2A1U - chains A and B; structure by X-ray diffraction, 2.11 A resolution.

== Chain A ==
Protein: Electron transfer flavoprotein alpha-subunit, mitochondrial precursor
Source organism: Homo sapiens
UniProt: P13804 (ETFA_HUMAN); residue numbers follow UniProt; this construct covers 1-333
Sequence (333 residues; numbered 1 to 333; the number before each row is that of its first residue):
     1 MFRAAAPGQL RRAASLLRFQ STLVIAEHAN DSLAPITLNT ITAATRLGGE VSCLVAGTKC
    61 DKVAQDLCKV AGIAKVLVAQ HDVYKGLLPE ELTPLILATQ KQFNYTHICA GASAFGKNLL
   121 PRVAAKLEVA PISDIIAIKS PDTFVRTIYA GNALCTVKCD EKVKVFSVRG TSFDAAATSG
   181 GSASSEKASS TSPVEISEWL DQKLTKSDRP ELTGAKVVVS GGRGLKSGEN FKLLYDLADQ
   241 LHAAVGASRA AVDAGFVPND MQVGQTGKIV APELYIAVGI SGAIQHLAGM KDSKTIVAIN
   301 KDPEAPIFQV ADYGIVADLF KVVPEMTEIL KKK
Disordered / not traced: 1-18
Small-molecule neighbours: FAD (flavin-adenine dinucleotide): Gly222, Arg223, Gly224, Ala247, Ser248, Arg249, Ala250, Gln262, Val263, Gly264, Gln265, Thr266, Gly267, Gly279, Ile280, Ser281, Gly282, Ala283, Gln285, His286, Ile299, Asn300, Lys301, Asp302, Ala305, Ala317, Asp318, Leu319, Phe320

== Chain B ==
Protein: Electron transfer flavoprotein beta-subunit
Source organism: Homo sapiens
UniProt: P38117 (ETFB_HUMAN); numbering as in UniProt (aligned over 1-255)
Sequence (255 residues; numbered 1 to 255; the number before each row is that of its first residue):
     1 MAELRVLVAV KRVIDYAVKI RVKPDRTGVV TDGVKHSMNP FCEIAVEEAV RLKEKKLVKE
    61 VIAVSCGPAQ CQETIRTALA MGADRGIHVE VPPAEAERLG PLQVARVLAK LAEKEKVDLV
   121 LLGKQAIDDD CNQTGQMTAG FLDWPQGTFA SQVTLEGDKL KVERAIDGGL ETLRLKLPAV
   181 VTADLRLNEP RYATLPNIMK AKKKKIEVIK PGDLGVDLTS KLSVISVEDP PQRTAGVKVE
   241 TTEDLVAKLK EIGRI
Disordered / not traced: 1-3
Construct notes: engineered mutation Ala165 (Glu in P38117)
Small-molecule neighbours:
  - adenosine monophosphate (AMP): Ala9, Val10, Lys11, Asn39, Phe41, Cys42, Val64, Ser65, Cys66, Pro101, Val104, Leu122, Gly123, Lys124, Gln125, Ala126, Asp129, Asp130, Cys131, Asn132, Gln133, Thr134
  - FAD (flavin-adenine dinucleotide): Tyr16, Pro40, Phe41, Ile127, Leu185

== How chain A and chain B interact ==
Pairs across the interface (155):
  Leu88(A) with Leu173(B), hydrophobic
  Pro89(A) with Gln146(B)
  Glu90(A) with Pro145(B); Gln146(B), hydrogen bond (side chain-backbone)
  Ser113(A) with Asp167(B)
  Ala114(A) with Phe149(B); Asp167(B), hydrogen bond (backbone-side chain)
  Lys117(A) with Asn132(B); Gln136(B), hydrogen bond (backbone-side chain); Phe149(B)
  Asn118(A) with Gln136(B); Gln146(B), hydrogen bond (backbone-side chain); Thr148(B), hydrogen bond; Phe149(B); Arg164(B)
  Pro121(A) with Asn132(B); Gln133(B); Gln136(B); Met137(B)
  Arg122(A) with Gln136(B); Ala139(B); Gly140(B); Asp143(B); Trp144(B), hydrogen bond (side chain-backbone); Gln146(B), hydrogen bond
  Ala125(A) with Met137(B); Phe141(B)
  Lys126(A) with Gly140(B), hydrogen bond (side chain-backbone); Asp143(B), salt bridge
  Glu128(A) with Arg106(B), salt bridge
  Val129(A) with Met137(B)
  Ala130(A) with Leu102(B); Leu222(B), hydrophobic
  Pro131(A) with Gln133(B), hydrogen bond (backbone-side chain); Met137(B)
  Ile132(A) with Gln133(B); Leu222(B), hydrophobic
  Ser133(A) with Cys131(B), hydrogen bond (side chain-backbone); Gln133(B), hydrogen bond
  Arg146(A) with Asp129(B), hydrogen bond (side chain-backbone); Asp130(B), hydrogen bond (side chain-backbone); Cys131(B)
  Ile148(A) with Asp128(B); Asp129(B); Asp130(B)
  Tyr149(A) with Ile14(B); Ile20(B), hydrophobic; Val29(B), hydrophobic; Ile127(B); Asp128(B), hydrogen bond (backbone-backbone); Asp130(B)
  Ala150(A) with Ile127(B); Asp130(B), hydrogen bond (backbone-side chain)
  Gly151(A) with Pro230(B)
  Asn152(A) with Ile20(B); Pro230(B)
  Ala153(A) with Val227(B), hydrophobic; Glu228(B)
  Leu154(A) with Ser226(B); Val227(B); Glu228(B), hydrogen bond (backbone-backbone); Pro230(B), hydrophobic
  Cys155(A) with Ser226(B)
  Thr156(A) with Val224(B); Ile225(B), hydrogen bond (backbone-backbone); Ser226(B), hydrogen bond (backbone-backbone)
  Val157(A) with Leu222(B), hydrophobic; Ser223(B)
  Lys158(A) with Lys221(B); Leu222(B); Ser223(B), hydrogen bond (backbone-backbone); Ile225(B)
  Cys159(A) with Lys221(B); Leu222(B), hydrophobic
  Asp160(A) with Lys221(B), hydrogen bond (backbone-backbone)
  Glu161(A) with Lys221(B)
  Ile196(A) with Asp143(B); Trp144(B); Pro145(B); Leu175(B); Lys176(B), hydrogen bond (backbone-backbone)
  Ser197(A) with Arg174(B); Leu175(B)
  Glu198(A) with Leu173(B); Arg174(B), salt bridge
  Trp199(A) with Glu171(B), hydrogen bond; Thr172(B); Leu173(B)
  Leu200(A) with Thr172(B), hydrogen bond (backbone-backbone); Leu173(B); Arg174(B)
  Asp201(A) with Glu171(B); Thr172(B), hydrogen bond (backbone-backbone)
  Gln202(A) with Leu170(B); Glu171(B)
  Lys203(A) with Gly169(B); Leu170(B), hydrogen bond (backbone-backbone)
  Leu204(A) with Ile166(B), hydrophobic; Gly168(B)
  Thr205(A) with Gly168(B), hydrogen bond (backbone-backbone)
  Leu241(A) with Ile255(B), hydrophobic
  Arg249(A) with Leu185(B)
  Asp253(A) with Arg186(B), salt bridge
  Asn259(A) with Ala165(B); Asp184(B); Arg186(B)
  Asp260(A) with Asp167(B); Gly169(B)
  Gln265(A) with Gln125(B); Ile127(B), hydrogen bond (side chain-backbone); Asp130(B), hydrogen bond
  Thr266(A) with Phe41(B); Lys124(B), hydrogen bond (backbone-side chain)
  Lys268(A) with Asp167(B), salt bridge
  Glu273(A) with Arg254(B), hydrogen bond (backbone-side chain)
  Leu274(A) with Leu249(B), hydrophobic; Arg254(B); Ile255(B), hydrophobic
  Ile284(A) with Val18(B)
  Gln285(A) with Tyr16(B)
  Lys291(A) with Arg233(B), hydrogen bond (backbone-side chain)
  Ser293(A) with Arg233(B), hydrogen bond (backbone-side chain)
  Lys294(A) with Arg233(B), hydrogen bond (backbone-side chain); Arg254(B)
  Thr295(A) with Arg254(B)
  Ile296(A) with Arg233(B)
  Val297(A) with Leu249(B), hydrophobic
  Phe308(A) with Ala235(B); Lys238(B)
  Gln309(A) with Arg233(B); Thr234(B); Ala235(B), hydrogen bond (backbone-backbone)
  Val310(A) with Arg233(B)
  Ala311(A) with Gly236(B), hydrogen bond (backbone-backbone)
  Asp312(A) with Arg233(B), salt bridge; Gly236(B); Val237(B), hydrogen bond (backbone-backbone)
  Tyr313(A) with Val237(B), hydrophobic; Leu245(B), hydrophobic; Ile252(B)
  Gly314(A) with Val237(B), hydrogen bond (backbone-backbone); Lys238(B); Val239(B), hydrogen bond (backbone-backbone)
  Ile315(A) with Val239(B); Thr241(B); Thr242(B)
  Val316(A) with Lys238(B)
  Val322(A) with Thr242(B)
  Glu325(A) with Thr242(B), hydrogen bond
  Met326(A) with Thr242(B); Val246(B), hydrophobic; Leu249(B), hydrophobic
  Ile329(A) with Glu243(B); Val246(B), hydrophobic
  Leu330(A) with Val246(B), hydrophobic
Also at the interface, not in a pair above, chain A (82 interface residues in all): Glu27, Phe115, Ala124, Thr147, Glu195, Val252, Asp292, Lys333
Also at the interface, not in a pair above, chain B (77 interface residues in all): Val22, Thr31, Lys161, Asp229, Pro231, Glu240, Lys248, Lys250

== In short ==
The interface between chain A and chain B involves 82 residues on one side and 77 on the other; the contacts
include 39 hydrogen bonds and 6 salt bridges. Polar contacts include Lys126(A)-Asp143(B), Glu128(A)-Arg106(B)
and Glu198(A)-Arg174(B).
Here chain A is Electron transfer flavoprotein alpha-subunit, mitochondrial precursor and chain B is Electron
transfer flavoprotein beta-subunit, both from Homo sapiens. Entry 2A1U (Crystal structure of the human ETF
E165betaA mutant) was determined by X-ray diffraction (same publication as 2A1T).
